6HVS - chains C and D of the 28 polymer chains in the assembly; structure by X-ray diffraction, 3.10 A resolution.

Chain C:
Protein: Proteasome subunit alpha type-4
Organism: Saccharomyces cerevisiae S288C
Notes: EC 3.4.25.1
UniProt: P40303 (PSA4_YEAST); residues -1 to 252 here correspond to UniProt positions 1-254 (UniProt number = residue number + 2)
Amino-acid sequence (254 residues; numbered -1 to 252; the number before each row is that of its first residue; numbers below 1 keep their minus sign (Met-1 is residue -1)):
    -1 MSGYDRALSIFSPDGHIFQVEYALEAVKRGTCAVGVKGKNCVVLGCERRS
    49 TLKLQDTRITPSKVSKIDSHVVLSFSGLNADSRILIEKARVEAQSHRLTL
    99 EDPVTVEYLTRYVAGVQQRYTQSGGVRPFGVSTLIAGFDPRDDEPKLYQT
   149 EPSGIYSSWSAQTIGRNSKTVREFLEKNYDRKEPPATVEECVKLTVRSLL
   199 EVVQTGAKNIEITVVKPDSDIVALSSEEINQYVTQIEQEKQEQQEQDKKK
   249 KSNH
Disordered / not traced: -1 to 0, 241-252
Curated features (UniProtKB/Swiss-Prot):
  - modified residue: Thr58 (Phosphothreonine)

Chain D:
Protein: Proteasome subunit alpha type-5
Organism: Saccharomyces cerevisiae S288C
Notes: EC 3.4.25.1
UniProt: P32379 (PSA5_YEAST); residues -7 to 252 here correspond to UniProt positions 1-260 (UniProt number = residue number + 8)
Amino-acid sequence (260 residues; row label = number of the first residue in the row; numbers below 1 keep their minus sign (Met-7 is residue -7)):
    -7 MFLTRSEYDRGVSTFSPEGRLFQVEYSLEAIKLGSTAIGIATKEGVVLGV
    43 EKRATSPLLESDSIEKIVEIDRHIGCAMSGLTADARSMIEHARTAAVTHN
    93 LYYDEDINVESLTQSVCDLALRFGEGASGEERLMSRPFGVALLIAGHDAD
   143 DGYQLFHAEPSGTFYRYNAKAIGSGSEGAQAELLNEWHSSLTLKEAELLV
   193 LKILKQVMEEKLDENNAQLSCITKQDGFKIYDNEKTAELIKELKEKEAAE
   243 SPEEADVEMS
Disordered / not traced: -7 to 0, 118-124, 243-252

Interface between chain C and chain D:
Residue-residue contacts - 63 pairs, chain C then chain D:
  Asp3(C) with Glu117(D)
  Arg4(C) with Glu117(D)
  Ala5(C) with Val4(D), hydrophobic; Glu117(D); Ser127(D)
  Ser7(C) with Ser127(D), hydrogen bond (backbone-side chain); Arg128(D)
  Ile8(C) with Asp1(D); Gln15(D)
  Phe9(C) with Gln15(D); Tyr18(D); Ser19(D); Ala22(D), hydrophobic; Leu73(D), hydrophobic; Arg128(D); Pro129(D); Gly131(D)
  Ser10(C) with Tyr18(D)
  Pro11(C) with Tyr18(D), hydrophobic; Glu21(D)
  Gly13(C) with Tyr18(D); Glu21(D); Ala22(D)
  His14(C) with Leu25(D)
  Ile15(C) with Leu73(D), hydrophobic; Arg128(D)
  Lys35(C) with Glu52(D), salt bridge
  Gln116(C) with Ala75(D); Asp76(D)
  Thr119(C) with Arg128(D), hydrogen bond (backbone-side chain)
  Gln120(C) with Met126(D); Ser127(D), hydrogen bond (backbone-backbone); Arg128(D); Pro129(D); Phe130(D)
  Ser121(C) with Ser127(D)
  Gly122(C) with Ser127(D)
  Ser151(C) with Ala75(D)
  Gly152(C) with Ala75(D)
  Ile153(C) with Thr74(D); Ala75(D)
  Ser155(C) with Leu51(D); Ser55(D)
  Ser156(C) with Leu51(D); Glu52(D), hydrogen bond (backbone-backbone); Ser55(D), hydrogen bond (backbone-side chain)
  Trp157(C) with Thr47(D); Ser48(D); Leu50(D); Leu51(D); Glu52(D)
  Ser158(C) with Leu50(D), hydrogen bond (backbone-backbone); Glu52(D), hydrogen bond
  Ala159(C) with Leu50(D)
  Leu173(C) with Leu50(D), hydrophobic
  Glu174(C) with Ser48(D), hydrogen bond; Pro49(D); Leu50(D)
  Tyr177(C) with Leu50(D), hydrophobic
  Arg179(C) with Pro49(D), hydrogen bond (side chain-backbone); Leu50(D), hydrogen bond (side chain-backbone); Leu51(D), hydrogen bond (side chain-backbone); Glu52(D)
Other interface residues (no listed pair), chain C (31 interface residues in all): Asp12, Arg170

In short:
The interface between chain C and chain D involves 31 residues on one side and 26 on the other, with 11
hydrogen bonds and 1 salt bridge. Polar pairs include Lys35(C)-Glu52(D), Ser7(C)-Ser127(D) and
Thr119(C)-Arg128(D).
Here chain C is Proteasome subunit alpha type-4 and chain D is Proteasome subunit alpha type-5, both from
Saccharomyces cerevisiae S288C. Entry 6HVS (Yeast 20S proteasome with human beta2i (1-53) in complex with 18)
was determined by X-ray diffraction, deposited together with 6HTB, 6HTC, 6HTD, 6HTP, 6HTR, 6HUB and 30 further
entries.
